PDB entry 7AOD | electron microscopy, 4.50 A resolution (low resolution: residue-level contacts below are approximate; hydrogen-bond / salt-bridge calls are withheld) | chains M and U of the 24 polymer chains in the assembly

== Chain M ==
Name: DNA-directed RNA polymerase I subunit rpa1
From: Schizosaccharomyces pombe (strain 972 / ATCC 24843)
Notes: EC 2.7.7.6
UniProtKB: P15398 (RPA1_SCHPO); residue numbers follow UniProt; this construct covers 1-1689
Sequence (1689 residues; row label = number of the first residue in the row):
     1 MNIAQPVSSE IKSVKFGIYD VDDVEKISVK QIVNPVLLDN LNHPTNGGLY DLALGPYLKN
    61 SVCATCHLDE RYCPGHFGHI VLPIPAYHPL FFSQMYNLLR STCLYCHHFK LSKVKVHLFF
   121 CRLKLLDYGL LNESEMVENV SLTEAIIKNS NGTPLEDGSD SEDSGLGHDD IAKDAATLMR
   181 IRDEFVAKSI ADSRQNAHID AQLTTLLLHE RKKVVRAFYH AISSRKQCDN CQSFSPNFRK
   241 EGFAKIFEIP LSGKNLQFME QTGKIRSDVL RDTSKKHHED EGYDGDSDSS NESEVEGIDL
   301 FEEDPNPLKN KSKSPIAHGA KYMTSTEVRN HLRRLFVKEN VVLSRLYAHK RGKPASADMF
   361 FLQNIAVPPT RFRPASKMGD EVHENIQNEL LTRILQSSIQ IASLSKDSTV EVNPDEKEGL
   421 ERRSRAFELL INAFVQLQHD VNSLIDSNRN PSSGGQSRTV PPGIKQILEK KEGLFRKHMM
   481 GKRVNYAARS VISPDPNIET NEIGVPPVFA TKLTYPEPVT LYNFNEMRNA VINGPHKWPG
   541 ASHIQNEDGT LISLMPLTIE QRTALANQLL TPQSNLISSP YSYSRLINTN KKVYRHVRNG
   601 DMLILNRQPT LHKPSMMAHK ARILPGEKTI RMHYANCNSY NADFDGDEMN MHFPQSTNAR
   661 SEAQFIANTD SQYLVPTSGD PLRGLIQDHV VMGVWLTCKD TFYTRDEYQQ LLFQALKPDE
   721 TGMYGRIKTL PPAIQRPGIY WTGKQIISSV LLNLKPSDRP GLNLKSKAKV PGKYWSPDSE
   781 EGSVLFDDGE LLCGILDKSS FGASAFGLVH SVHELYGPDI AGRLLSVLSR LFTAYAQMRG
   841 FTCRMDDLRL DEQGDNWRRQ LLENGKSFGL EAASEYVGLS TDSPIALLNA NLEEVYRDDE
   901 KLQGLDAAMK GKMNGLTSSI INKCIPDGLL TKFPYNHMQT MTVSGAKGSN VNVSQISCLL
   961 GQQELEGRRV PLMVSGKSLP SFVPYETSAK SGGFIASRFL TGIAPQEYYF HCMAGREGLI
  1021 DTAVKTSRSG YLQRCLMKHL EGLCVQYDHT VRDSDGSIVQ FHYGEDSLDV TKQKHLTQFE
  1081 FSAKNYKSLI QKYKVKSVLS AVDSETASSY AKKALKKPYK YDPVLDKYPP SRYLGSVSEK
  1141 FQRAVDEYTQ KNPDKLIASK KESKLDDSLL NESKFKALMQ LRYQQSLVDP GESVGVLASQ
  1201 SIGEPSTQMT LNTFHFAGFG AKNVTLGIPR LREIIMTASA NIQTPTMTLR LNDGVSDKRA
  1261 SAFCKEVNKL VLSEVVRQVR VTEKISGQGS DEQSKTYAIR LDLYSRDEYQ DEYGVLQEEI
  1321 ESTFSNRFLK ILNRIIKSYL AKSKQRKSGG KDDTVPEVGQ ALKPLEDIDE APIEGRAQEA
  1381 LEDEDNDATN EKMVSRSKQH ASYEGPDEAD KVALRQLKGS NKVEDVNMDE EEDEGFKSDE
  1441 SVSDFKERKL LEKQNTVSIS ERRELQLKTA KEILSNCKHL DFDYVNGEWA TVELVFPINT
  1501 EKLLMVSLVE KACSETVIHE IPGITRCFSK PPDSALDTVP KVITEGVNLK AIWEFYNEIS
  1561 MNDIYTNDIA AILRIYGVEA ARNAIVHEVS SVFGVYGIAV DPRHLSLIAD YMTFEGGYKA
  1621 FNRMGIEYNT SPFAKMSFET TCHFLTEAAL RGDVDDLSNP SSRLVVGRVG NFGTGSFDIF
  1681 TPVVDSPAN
Unresolved in the structure: 143-171, 196-202, 259-320, 348-353, 375-384, 412-420, 452-460, 1023-1029, 1159-1161, 1214-1222, 1285-1295, 1346-1475, 1532-1536, 1682-1689
Metal / ion sites: Zn2+ site 1: Cys63, Cys66, Cys73, His76; Zn2+ site 2: Cys103, Cys106, Cys228, Cys231
Curated features (UniProtKB/Swiss-Prot):
  - region: Pro1005 to Glu1017 (Bridging helix)
  - binding site (Zn(2+)): Cys63, Cys66, Cys73, His76
  - binding site (Mg(2+)): Asp643, Asp645, Asp647
  - modified residue (Phosphoserine): Ser159, Ser161, Ser1438, Ser1441
Reported in the primary citation:
  - higher-order assembly contacts with a neighbouring DNA-directed RNA polymerases I, II, and III subunit RPABC4: Pro580 to Ile587

== Chain U ==
Name: DNA-directed RNA polymerase I subunit RPA12
From: Schizosaccharomyces pombe (strain 972 / ATCC 24843)
UniProtKB: O94703 (RPA12_SCHPO); residue numbers follow UniProt; this construct covers 1-119
Sequence (119 residues; each row starts with the number of its first residue):
     1 MSAIGSLIFC SECGNLLEST TAQWTTCDQC QSVYPSEQFA NLVVETKSSA SAFPSALKLK
    61 HSIVQVESQK EEAATIEEKC PKCGNDHMTF HTLQLRSADE GSTVFYECPR CAYKFSTNN
Unresolved in the structure: 1-5, 63-119
Metal / ion sites: Zn2+: Cys10, Cys13, Cys27, Cys30
Curated features (UniProtKB/Swiss-Prot):
  - zinc finger: Cys10 to Cys30 (C4-type), Ile76 to Ser116 (TFIIS-type)
  - binding site (Zn(2+)): Cys10, Cys13, Cys27, Cys30, Cys80, Cys83, Cys108, Cys111

== How chain M and chain U interact ==
Contacting residue pairs (26):
  Glu894(M) - Ser62(U)
  Lys901(M) - Leu59(U)
  Lys901(M) - Ser62(U)
  Ser1273(M) - Phe53(U)
  Ser1273(M) - Pro54(U)
  Glu1274(M) - Pro54(U)
  Glu1274(M) - Ser55(U)
  Glu1274(M) - Ala56(U)
  Val1276(M) - Phe53(U)
  Arg1277(M) - Phe53(U)
  Gln1278(M) - Lys47(U)
  Gln1278(M) - Ser48(U)
  Gln1278(M) - Phe53(U)
  Val1279(M) - Ser48(U)
  Val1279(M) - Phe53(U)
  Arg1280(M) - Glu45(U)
  Arg1280(M) - Thr46(U)
  Val1281(M) - Thr46(U)
  Thr1282(M) - Glu45(U)
  Glu1283(M) - Val44(U)
  Glu1312(M) - Ala56(U)
  Glu1312(M) - Leu57(U)
  Ile1498(M) - Ala22(U)
  Val1506(M) - Ser48(U)
  Glu1510(M) - Ala52(U)
  Cys1513(M) - Phe53(U)
Other interface residues (no listed pair), chain M (25 interface residues in all): Val877, Val895, Glu900, Lys1284, Tyr1304, Glu1308, Tyr1313, Asn1499
Other interface residues (no listed pair), chain U (19 interface residues in all): Glu18, Ser19, Thr21, Leu42, His61

== Summary ==
The interface between chain M and chain U involves 25 residues on one side and 19 on the other. From UniProt:
4 Zn2+-binding residues and 3 Mg2+-binding residues on chain M; 8 Zn2+-binding residues on chain U. The paper
reports higher-order assembly contacts with a neighbouring DNA-directed RNA polymerases I, II, and III subunit
RPABC4 through Pro580(M).
Here chain M is DNA-directed RNA polymerase I subunit rpa1 and chain U is DNA-directed RNA polymerase I
subunit RPA12, both from Schizosaccharomyces pombe (strain 972 / ATCC 24843). Entry 7AOD (Schizosaccharomyces
pombe RNA polymerase I (dimer)) was determined by electron microscopy, deposited together with 7AOC and 7AOE.
